9E26 - chains D and E of the 6 polymer chains in the assembly; structure by electron microscopy, 2.80 A resolution.

[Chain D (and E)]
Molecule: CpaF
From: Caulobacter vibrioides
Notes: chain E of this document is another copy of the same molecule, construct and numbering; everything in this record applies to it too
Reference sequence: Q9L714 (Q9L714_CAUVI); residues 1-501 here = UniProt positions 1-501
Amino-acid sequence (501 residues; row label = number of the first residue in the row):
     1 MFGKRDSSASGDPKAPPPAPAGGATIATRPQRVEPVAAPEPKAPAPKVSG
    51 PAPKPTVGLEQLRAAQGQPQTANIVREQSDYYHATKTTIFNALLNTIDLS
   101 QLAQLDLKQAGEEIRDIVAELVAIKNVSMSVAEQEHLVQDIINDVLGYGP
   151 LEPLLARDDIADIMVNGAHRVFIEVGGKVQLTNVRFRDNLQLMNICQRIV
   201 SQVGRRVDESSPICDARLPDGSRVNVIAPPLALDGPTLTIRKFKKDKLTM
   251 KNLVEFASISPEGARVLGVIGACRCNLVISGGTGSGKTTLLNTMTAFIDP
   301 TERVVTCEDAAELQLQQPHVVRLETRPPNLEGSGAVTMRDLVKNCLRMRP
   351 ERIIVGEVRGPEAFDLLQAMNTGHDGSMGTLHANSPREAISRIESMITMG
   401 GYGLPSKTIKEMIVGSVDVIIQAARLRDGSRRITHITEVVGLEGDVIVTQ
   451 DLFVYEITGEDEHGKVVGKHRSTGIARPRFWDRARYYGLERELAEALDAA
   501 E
Disordered / not traced: 1-79
Metal / ion sites: Mg2+: T288 (together with ATP)
Small-molecule neighbours: ATP (adenosine-5'-triphosphate): R217, K244, L248, L253, F256, S258, G282, T283, G284, S285, G286, K287, T288, T289, E312, E357, R431
What the authors report for this chain:
  - binding site for ATP: R217, R223, K287, R347
  - binding site for the ligand ADP: K287

[Chain D / chain E interface]
Pairs across the interface (54):
  R303(D) - M164(E)
  R303(D) - N166(E)  hydrogen bond
  R303(D) - T239(E)
  A311(D) - L233(E)  hydrophobic
  P318(D) - R170(E)
  H319(D) - M164(E)
  H319(D) - N166(E)  hydrogen bond
  H319(D) - F172(E)
  H319(D) - V179(E)
  V320(D) - D234(E)
  V321(D) - N166(E)
  V321(D) - T237(E)
  R322(D) - L231(E)
  R322(D) - A232(E)
  R322(D) - L233(E)  hydrogen bond (backbone-backbone)
  R322(D) - D234(E)
  L323(D) - I227(E)  hydrophobic
  L323(D) - L231(E)
  E324(D) - L231(E)  hydrogen bond (backbone-backbone)
  E324(D) - L233(E)
  R326(D) - E209(E)  hydrogen bond (side chain-backbone)
  R326(D) - S210(E)
  R326(D) - P212(E)
  R326(D) - L231(E)
  V336(D) - L231(E)  hydrophobic
  N344(D) - I213(E)
  N344(D) - N225(E)  hydrogen bond
  N344(D) - I227(E)
  R347(D) - D215(E)  salt bridge
  R347(D) - R223(E)
  R347(D) - D309(E)
  M348(D) - I227(E)  hydrophobic
  M348(D) - T237(E)
  M348(D) - T239(E)
  R349(D) - D162(E)  salt bridge
  R349(D) - M164(E)
  R349(D) - E174(E)  salt bridge
  R349(D) - V179(E)
  R349(D) - R241(E)
  Q368(D) - R359(E)
  N371(D) - H382(E)  hydrogen bond (backbone-side chain)
  N371(D) - R392(E)
  T372(D) - H382(E)
  T372(D) - R392(E)
  G373(D) - T283(E)
  G373(D) - H382(E)  hydrogen bond (backbone-side chain)
  D375(D) - T283(E)  hydrogen bond
  L404(D) - M399(E)  hydrophobic
  P405(D) - T398(E)
  T408(D) - T398(E)  hydrogen bond
  E411(D) - S395(E)
  R485(D) - R427(E)  hydrogen bond (backbone-side chain)
  Y486(D) - R425(E)
  Y486(D) - L426(E)  hydrogen bond (side chain-backbone)
Other interface residues (no listed pair), chain D (30 interface residues in all): T325, L341, F364, G488
Other interface residues (no listed pair), chain E (35 interface residues in all): P230, E460

[In short]
30 residues of chain D face 35 of chain E across their interface, with 12 hydrogen bonds and 3 salt bridges.
Polar contacts include R347(D)-D215(E), R349(D)-D162(E) and R349(D)-E174(E). Chain D binds ATP. The paper
reports a binding site for ATP at R217(D), R223(D) and K287(D) among others; a binding site for the ligand ADP
at K287(D).
Chain D and chain E are both CpaF (Caulobacter vibrioides); the structure, Compact structure of CpaF with two
ATPs and two ADPs (Under-saturated ATP/ADP dataset), was determined by electron microscopy, deposited together
with 9E24, 9E25, 9E27 and 9E29.
